5BTI - chains D and E of the 8 polymer chains in the assembly; structure by X-ray diffraction, 2.50 A resolution.

Chain D:
Protein: DNA gyrase subunit B
Organism: Mycobacterium tuberculosis (strain ATCC 25618 / H37Rv)
Notes: EC 5.99.1.3; fragment: GyrB 426-675 with N-terminal SNA tag
UniProtKB: P9WG45 (GYRB_MYCTU); residue numbers follow UniProt; this construct covers 426-675
Sequence (253 residues; each row starts with the number of its first residue):
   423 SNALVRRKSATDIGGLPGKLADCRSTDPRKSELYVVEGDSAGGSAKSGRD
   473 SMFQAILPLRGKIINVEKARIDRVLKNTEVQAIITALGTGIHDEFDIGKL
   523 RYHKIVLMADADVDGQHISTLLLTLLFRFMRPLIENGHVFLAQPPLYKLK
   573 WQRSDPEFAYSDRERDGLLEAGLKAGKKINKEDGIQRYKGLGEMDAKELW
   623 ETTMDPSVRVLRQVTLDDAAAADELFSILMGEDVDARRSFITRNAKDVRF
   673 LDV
Unresolved in the structure: 423, 432-436
Differences from the reference sequence: expression tag (423-425)
UniProt features mapped onto this chain:
  - binding site (Mg(2+)): Glu459, Asp532, Asp534
  - site (Interaction with DNA): Lys484, Asn487
  - mutagenesis: Asp472 (D472H: No supercoiling activity), Arg482 (R482K: Increased susceptibility to fluoroquinolones, half supercoiling activity, no fluoroquinolone-induced DNA cleavage (makes sequence more like E.coli)), Asn499 (N499D: 17-fold increased resistance to fluoroquinolones, slightly increased DNA cleavage in absence of drugs), Asp577 (D577A: 37% supercoiling, 54% decatenation, 126% DNA cleavage in presence of norfloxacin; D577R: <2% supercoiling, 4% decatenation), Glu620 to Asp627 (<3% supercoiling, 18% decatenation, 75% DNA cleavage in presence of norfloxacin), Glu620 (E620A: 15% supercoiling, 19% decatenation, 143% DNA cleavage in presence of norfloxacin; E620R: 10% supercoiling, 7% decatenation), Glu623 (E623A: 18% supercoiling, 11% decatenation, 131% DNA cleavage in presence of norfloxacin; E623R: <2% supercoiling, 2% decatenation), Asp627 (D627A: 13% supercoiling, 10% decatenation, 42% DNA cleavage in presence of norfloxacin; D627R: <2% supercoiling, 3% decatenation)
Metal / ion sites: Mg2+: Asp532, Asp534
Residues lining bound ligands: Levofloxacin (LFX; (3S)-9-fluoro-3-methyl-10-(4-methylpiperazin-1-yl)-7-oxo-2,3-dihydro-7H-[1,4]oxazino[2,3,4-ij]quinoline-6-carboxylic acid): Arg482, Gly483, Thr500, Glu501

Chain E:
Molecule: DNA substrate 24-mer GGTCATGAATGACTATGCACGTAA
Organism: synthetic construct
Sequence (24 nucleotides; numbered 1 to 24; the number before each row is that of its first residue):
     1 GGTCATGAATGACTATGCACGTAA
Unresolved in the structure: 1-2, 24

How chain D and chain E interact:
Contacting residue pairs - 19 pairs, chain D then chain E:
  Lys484(D) - DT16(E)  base contact
  Lys484(D) - DG17(E)  sugar contact
  Ile485(D) - DG17(E)  sugar contact
  Ile486(D) - DT16(E)  phosphate contact
  Ile486(D) - DG17(E)  phosphate contact
  Asn487(D) - DT16(E)  phosphate contact
  Asn487(D) - DG17(E)  hydrogen bond to the phosphate
  Asn487(D) - DC18(E)  hydrogen bond to the phosphate
  Lys490(D) - DC18(E)  salt bridge to the phosphate
  Lys490(D) - DA19(E)  salt bridge to the phosphate
  Arg495(D) - DT16(E)  salt bridge to the phosphate
  Asn499(D) - DA15(E)  phosphate contact
  Asn499(D) - DT16(E)  hydrogen bond to the phosphate
  His539(D) - DG17(E)  hydrogen bond to the phosphate
  His539(D) - DC18(E)  salt bridge to the phosphate
  Val656(D) - DA19(E)  sugar contact
  Val656(D) - DC20(E)  phosphate contact
  Arg659(D) - DA19(E)  salt bridge to the phosphate
  Arg660(D) - DC20(E)  salt bridge to the phosphate
Interface residues without a listed pair, chain D (13 interface residues in all): Gly483, Leu543

Overview:
Chain D and chain E form an interface of 13 and 6 residues respectively; the contacts include 4 hydrogen bonds
and 6 salt bridges. Polar contacts include Asn487(D)-DG17(E), Asn487(D)-DC18(E) and Asn499(D)-DT16(E). Chain D
binds Levofloxacin.
Chain D is DNA gyrase subunit B (Mycobacterium tuberculosis (strain ATCC 25618 / H37Rv)) and chain E is DNA
substrate 24-mer GGTCATGAATGACTATGCACGTAA (synthetic construct); the structure, Crystal structure of a
topoisomerase II complex, was determined by X-ray diffraction (same publication as 5BS8, 5BTA, 5BTC, 5BTD,
5BTF, 5BTG, 5BTL and 5BTN).
